Entry 1LI1 (X-ray diffraction, 1.90 A resolution); this record covers chains D and F of the 6 polymer chains in the assembly.

# Chain D
Molecule: Collagen alpha 1(IV)
Organism: Homo sapiens
Notes: fragment: noncollagenous domain 1
Reference sequence: P02462 (CO4A1_HUMAN); residues 1-229 here correspond to UniProt positions 1441-1669 (UniProt number = residue number + 1440)
Amino-acid sequence (229 residues; numbered 1 to 229; the number before each row is that of its first residue):
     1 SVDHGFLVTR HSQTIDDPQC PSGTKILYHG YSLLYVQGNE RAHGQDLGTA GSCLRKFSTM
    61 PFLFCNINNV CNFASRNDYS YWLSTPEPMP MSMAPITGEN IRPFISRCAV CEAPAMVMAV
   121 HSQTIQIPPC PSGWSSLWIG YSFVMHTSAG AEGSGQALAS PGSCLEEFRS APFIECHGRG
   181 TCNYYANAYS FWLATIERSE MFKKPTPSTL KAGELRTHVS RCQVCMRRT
Not modelled in the structure: 1
Cystine bridges: Cys20-Cys111, Cys53-Cys108, Cys65-Cys71, Cys130-Cys225, Cys164-Cys222, Cys176-Cys182
UniProt features mapped onto this chain:
  - cross-link: Met93 (S-Lysyl-methionine sulfilimine (Met-Lys) (interchain with K-1651)), Lys211 (S-Lysyl-methionine sulfilimine (Lys-Met) (interchain with M-1533))
What the authors report for this chain:
  - self-association interface (contacts with another copy of this molecule); pairs are residue here / residue on that copy: Gln37-Glu40, Asn39-Asn187 (hydrogen bond), Glu175-Arg76 (hydrogen bond), Asn187-Arg76 (hydrogen bond)

# Chain F
Molecule: Collagen alpha 2(IV)
Organism: Homo sapiens
Notes: fragment: noncollagenous domain 1
Reference sequence: P08572 (CO4A2_HUMAN); the construct lacks a stretch of the UniProt sequence and is renumbered around it, so the offset changes along the chain: 1-90 = UniProt 1485-1574; 93-177 = UniProt 1575-1659; 178-229 = UniProt 1661-1712
Amino-acid sequence (228 residues; each row starts with the number of its first residue; note: 2 numbers in that range are skipped by the numbering (no residue carries them; nothing is unmodelled there)):
     1 SVSIGYLLVK HSQTDQEPMC PVGMNKLWSG YSLLYFEGQE KAHNQDLGLA GSCLARFSTM
    61 PFLYCNPGDV CYYASRNDKS YWLSTTAPLP
    93 MMPVAEDEIK PYISRCSVCE APAIAIAVHS QDVSIPHCPA GWRSLWIGYS FLMHTAAGDE
   153 GGGQSLVSPG SCLEDFRATP FIECN
  177A G
   178 GRGTCHYYAN KYSFWLTTIP EQSFQGSPSA DTLKAGLIRT HISRCQVCMK NL
Not modelled in the structure: 1-3
Cystine bridges: Cys20-Cys111, Cys53-Cys108, Cys65-Cys71, Cys130-Cys225, Cys164-Cys222, Cys176-Cys182
UniProt features mapped onto this chain:
  - modified residue: Tyr6 (3'-bromotyrosine)
What the authors report for this chain:
  - contacts within the chain: Glu37-Glu40

# Interface between chain D and chain F
Residue-residue contacts - 109 pairs, chain D then chain F:
  Phe6(D) - Ile4(F)  hydrophobic
  Pro114(D) - Ile4(F)
  Ala115(D) - Ile4(F)
  Met116(D) - Ile4(F)  hydrogen bond (backbone-backbone)
  Met116(D) - Gly5(F)
  Met116(D) - Tyr6(F)  hydrophobic
  Met118(D) - Leu7(F)  hydrophobic
  Met118(D) - Trp28(F)  hydrophobic
  Val120(D) - Trp28(F)  hydrophobic
  Gln123(D) - Leu54(F)
  Gln123(D) - Ala55(F)
  Gln123(D) - Arg56(F)  hydrogen bond (side chain-backbone)
  Thr124(D) - Arg56(F)
  Pro131(D) - Leu27(F)  hydrophobic
  Trp134(D) - Gly5(F)
  Trp134(D) - Glu112(F)  hydrogen bond
  Val144(D) - Phe36(F)  hydrophobic
  Val144(D) - His43(F)  hydrogen bond (backbone-side chain)
  Met145(D) - Phe36(F)  hydrophobic
  Met145(D) - Gly38(F)
  Met145(D) - His43(F)
  Ala151(D) - Gln39(F)
  Ala151(D) - Lys41(F)
  Glu152(D) - Lys41(F)  salt bridge
  Gly153(D) - Lys41(F)  hydrogen bond (backbone-side chain)
  Gly155(D) - His43(F)
  Gln156(D) - His43(F)  hydrogen bond (backbone-side chain)
  Gln156(D) - Gln45(F)  hydrogen bond (backbone-side chain)
  Ala157(D) - Gln45(F)
  Leu158(D) - Gln45(F)  hydrogen bond (backbone-side chain)
  Leu158(D) - Gly51(F)
  Ala159(D) - Ala50(F)  hydrophobic
  Ala159(D) - Gly51(F)
  Ser170(D) - Asn66(F)  hydrogen bond (side chain-backbone)
  Ser170(D) - Asp69(F)  hydrogen bond
  Ala171(D) - Pro67(F)  hydrophobic
  Tyr185(D) - Pro67(F)
  Ala186(D) - Asn66(F)  hydrogen bond (backbone-side chain)
  Ala188(D) - Cys65(F)
  Ala188(D) - Asn66(F)
  Ala188(D) - Pro67(F)
  Tyr189(D) - Gln39(F)
  Tyr189(D) - Tyr64(F)  hydrophobic
  Tyr189(D) - Cys65(F)
  Tyr189(D) - Asn66(F)
  Tyr189(D) - Arg76(F)  hydrogen bond
  Ser190(D) - Tyr64(F)
  Ser190(D) - Cys65(F)  hydrogen bond (backbone-backbone)
  Phe191(D) - Gly38(F)
  Phe191(D) - Phe62(F)  hydrophobic
  Phe191(D) - Leu63(F)
  Phe191(D) - Tyr64(F)  hydrophobic
  Trp192(D) - Phe62(F)
  Trp192(D) - Leu63(F)  hydrogen bond (backbone-backbone)
  Trp192(D) - Cys65(F)
  Leu193(D) - Phe36(F)  hydrophobic
  Leu193(D) - Pro61(F)
  Ala194(D) - Pro61(F)  hydrogen bond (backbone-backbone)
  Ala194(D) - Phe62(F)
  Ala194(D) - Tyr73(F)  hydrophobic
  Ile196(D) - Arg56(F)  hydrogen bond (backbone-side chain)
  Ile196(D) - Phe57(F)
  Ile196(D) - Ser58(F)
  Ile196(D) - Met60(F)
  Ile196(D) - Tyr73(F)
  Glu197(D) - Arg56(F)
  Arg198(D) - Arg56(F)
  Met201(D) - Tyr31(F)
  Met201(D) - Arg56(F)
  Met201(D) - Phe57(F)  hydrogen bond (side chain-backbone)
  Met201(D) - Ser58(F)
  Phe202(D) - Tyr31(F)  hydrophobic
  Phe202(D) - Phe57(F)  hydrophobic
  Phe202(D) - Glu98(F)
  Phe202(D) - Asp99(F)
  Phe202(D) - Ile101(F)  hydrophobic
  Phe202(D) - Lys102(F)
  Lys203(D) - Glu98(F)
  Lys203(D) - Asp99(F)  salt bridge
  Lys204(D) - Glu98(F)  hydrogen bond (backbone-side chain)
  Lys204(D) - Gly178(F)
  Lys204(D) - Arg179(F)
  Pro205(D) - Ser58(F)
  Pro205(D) - Thr59(F)
  Pro205(D) - Met60(F)  hydrophobic
  Pro205(D) - Tyr73(F)
  Pro205(D) - Ala74(F)  hydrophobic
  Pro205(D) - Gly177A(F)
  Thr206(D) - Tyr73(F)
  Pro207(D) - Tyr73(F)
  Pro207(D) - Ala74(F)
  Pro207(D) - Ser75(F)
  Ser208(D) - Cys71(F)
  Ser208(D) - Tyr72(F)
  Ser208(D) - Tyr73(F)  hydrogen bond (backbone-backbone)
  Ser208(D) - Ser75(F)  hydrogen bond (backbone-side chain)
  Thr209(D) - Cys71(F)
  Thr209(D) - Tyr72(F)
  Leu210(D) - Val70(F)
  Leu210(D) - Cys71(F)  hydrogen bond (backbone-backbone)
  Lys211(D) - Asp69(F)
  Ala212(D) - Asp69(F)  hydrogen bond (backbone-backbone)
  Leu215(D) - Asp69(F)
  Leu215(D) - Cys71(F)  hydrophobic
  His218(D) - Leu63(F)
  Arg227(D) - Ile4(F)
  Arg227(D) - Gly5(F)
  Arg227(D) - Glu112(F)  salt bridge
  Thr229(D) - Ile4(F)
Interface residues without a listed pair, chain D (57 interface residues in all): His4, Ala42, Ser122, Thr147, Ser154, Phe168, Val219
Interface residues without a listed pair, chain F (50 interface residues in all): Leu33, Glu37, Asp78, Ile105, Gly180

# Summary
Chain D and chain F form an interface of 57 and 50 residues respectively; the contacts include 22 hydrogen
bonds and 3 salt bridges. Polar pairs include Glu152(D)-Lys41(F), Lys203(D)-Asp99(F) and Arg227(D)-Glu112(F).
From the paper: a self-association interface involving Gln37(D), Asn39(D) and Glu175(D) among others; contacts
within the chain involving Glu37(F) and Glu40(F).
Chain D is Collagen alpha 1(IV) and chain F is Collagen alpha 2(IV), both from Homo sapiens; the structure,
The 1.9-A crystal structure of the noncollagenous (NC1) domain of human placenta collagen IV shows
stabilization ..., was determined by X-ray diffraction.
